2HMG - chains B and F of the 6 polymer chains in the assembly; structure by X-ray diffraction, 3.00 A resolution.

== Chain B (and F) ==
Name: Hemagglutinin (HA2 chain)
Organism: Influenza A virus
Notes: chain F of this document is another copy of the same molecule, construct and numbering; everything in this record applies to it too
UniProtKB: P03437 (HEMA_IAAIC); residues 1-175 here correspond to UniProt positions 346-520 (UniProt number = residue number + 345)
Sequence (175 residues; row label = number of the first residue in the row):
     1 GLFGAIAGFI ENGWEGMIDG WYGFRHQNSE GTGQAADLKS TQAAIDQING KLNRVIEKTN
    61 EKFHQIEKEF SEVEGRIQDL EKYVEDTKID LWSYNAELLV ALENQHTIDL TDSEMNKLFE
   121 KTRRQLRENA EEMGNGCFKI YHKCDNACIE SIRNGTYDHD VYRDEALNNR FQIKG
Disulfide bonds: Cys144-Cys148
Covalent attachments: N-acetylglucosamine (NAG) linked to Asn154
Curated features (UniProtKB/Swiss-Prot):
  - glycosylation: Asn154 (N-linked (GlcNAc...) asparagine)

== Chain B / chain F interface ==
Pairs across the interface (56; chain B residue first):
  Phe3(B) with Leu2(F); Phe3(F), hydrophobic
  Arg54(B) with Glu97(F), salt bridge
  Asn60(B) with Asp90(F), hydrogen bond
  Lys62(B) with Asp86(F), salt bridge; Asp90(F), salt bridge
  His64(B) with Asp79(F), salt bridge
  Gln65(B) with Tyr83(F)
  Ile66(B) with Asp79(F); Leu80(F), hydrophobic; Tyr83(F), hydrophobic
  Lys68(B) with Tyr83(F), hydrogen bond
  Glu74(B) with Arg76(F), salt bridge
  Ile77(B) with Arg76(F); Leu80(F), hydrophobic
  Gln78(B) with Arg76(F)
  Leu80(B) with Leu80(F), hydrophobic
  Glu81(B) with Arg76(F), salt bridge; Leu80(F)
  Val84(B) with Leu80(F), hydrophobic; Tyr83(F), hydrophobic; Val84(F), hydrophobic
  Glu85(B) with Tyr83(F), hydrogen bond
  Lys88(B) with Tyr83(F), hydrogen bond; Thr87(F)
  Leu91(B) with Leu91(F), hydrophobic
  Trp92(B) with Leu91(F); Tyr94(F), hydrophobic
  Asn95(B) with Leu91(F); Tyr94(F)
  Leu99(B) with Tyr94(F)
  Leu102(B) with Leu102(F), hydrophobic
  Ser113(B) with Leu2(F), hydrogen bond (side chain-backbone)
  Lys117(B) with Gly1(F); Gly4(F)
  Arg123(B) with Glu132(F), salt bridge
  Arg124(B) with Phe9(F); Phe119(F); Glu132(F), salt bridge; Gly134(F)
  Arg127(B) with Glu131(F), salt bridge; Glu132(F), hydrogen bond (side chain-backbone); Met133(F); Tyr141(F), hydrogen bond
  Glu128(B) with Glu131(F); Arg170(F), salt bridge
  Arg163(B) with Glu131(F), salt bridge; Arg170(F), hydrogen bond (side chain-backbone); Gln172(F), hydrogen bond
  Asp164(B) with Gln172(F); Ile173(F); Lys174(F), hydrogen bond (side chain-backbone); Gly175(F)
  Leu167(B) with Phe171(F), hydrophobic; Ile173(F), hydrophobic
  Phe171(B) with Phe171(F), hydrophobic
Other interface residues (no listed pair), chain B (35 interface residues in all): Phe70, His106, Asp109, Leu110
Other interface residues (no listed pair), chain F (34 interface residues in all): Ile77, Asn95, Leu98, Ala101, Gln105

== In short ==
The interface between chain B and chain F involves 35 residues on one side and 34 on the other; the contacts
include 10 hydrogen bonds and 11 salt bridges. Among the polar pairs are Arg54(B)-Glu97(F), Lys62(B)-Asp86(F)
and Lys62(B)-Asp90(F). N-acetylglucosamine is covalently linked to Asn154(B).
Both chains are Hemagglutinin (HA2 chain) (Influenza A virus). Entry 2HMG (Refinement of the influenza virus
hemagglutinin by simulated annealing) was determined by X-ray diffraction, deposited together with 3HMG, 4HMG
and 5HMG.
